6T7S - chains J and L of the 3 polymer chains in the assembly; structure by electron microscopy, 4.50 A resolution (low resolution: residue-level contacts below are approximate; hydrogen-bond / salt-bridge calls are withheld).

# Chain J (and L)
Protein: Efflux pump membrane transporter
Source organism: Pseudomonas aeruginosa
Notes: chain L of this document is another copy of the same molecule, construct and numbering; everything in this record applies to it too
UniProt: A0A069Q9M6 (A0A069Q9M6_PSEAI); numbering as in UniProt (aligned over 1-1046)
Sequence (1052 residues; each row starts with the number of its first residue):
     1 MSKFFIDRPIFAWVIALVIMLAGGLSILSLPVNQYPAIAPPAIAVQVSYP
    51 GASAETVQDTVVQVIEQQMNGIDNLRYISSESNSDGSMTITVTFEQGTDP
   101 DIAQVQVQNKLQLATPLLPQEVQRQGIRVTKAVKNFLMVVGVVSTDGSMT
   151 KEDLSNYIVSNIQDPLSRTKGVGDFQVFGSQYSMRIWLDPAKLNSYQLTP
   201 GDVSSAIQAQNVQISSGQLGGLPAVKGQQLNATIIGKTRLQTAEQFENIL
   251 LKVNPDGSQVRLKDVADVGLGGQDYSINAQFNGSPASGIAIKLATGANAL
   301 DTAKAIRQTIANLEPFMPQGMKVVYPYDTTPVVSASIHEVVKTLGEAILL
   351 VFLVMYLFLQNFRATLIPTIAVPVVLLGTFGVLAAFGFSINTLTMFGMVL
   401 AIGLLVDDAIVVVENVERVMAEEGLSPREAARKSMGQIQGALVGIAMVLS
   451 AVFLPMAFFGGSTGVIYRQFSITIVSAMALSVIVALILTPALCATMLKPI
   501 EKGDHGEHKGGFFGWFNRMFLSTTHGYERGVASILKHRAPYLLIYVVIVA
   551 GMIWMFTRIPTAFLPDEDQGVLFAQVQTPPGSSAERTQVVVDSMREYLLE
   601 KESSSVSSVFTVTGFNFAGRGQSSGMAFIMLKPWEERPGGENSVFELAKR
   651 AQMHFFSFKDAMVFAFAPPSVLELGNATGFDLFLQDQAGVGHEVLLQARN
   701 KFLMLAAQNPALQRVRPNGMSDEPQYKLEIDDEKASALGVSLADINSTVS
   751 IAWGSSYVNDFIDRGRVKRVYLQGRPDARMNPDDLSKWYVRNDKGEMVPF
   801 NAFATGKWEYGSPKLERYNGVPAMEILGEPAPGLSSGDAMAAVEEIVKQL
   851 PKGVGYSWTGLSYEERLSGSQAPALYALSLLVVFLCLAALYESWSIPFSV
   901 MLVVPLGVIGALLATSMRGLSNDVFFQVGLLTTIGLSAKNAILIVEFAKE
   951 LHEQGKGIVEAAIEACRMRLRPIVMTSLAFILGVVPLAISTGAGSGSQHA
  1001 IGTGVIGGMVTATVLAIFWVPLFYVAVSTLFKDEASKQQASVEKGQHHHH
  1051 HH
Unresolved in the structure: 1031-1052
Construct notes: expression tag (1047-1052)
What the authors report for this chain:
  - conformationally variable residues (helix shift): Asp99 to Arg124
  - mutagenesis - D407N: abolished catalytic activity

# Interface between chain J and chain L
Pairs across the interface - 102 pairs, chain J then chain L:
  Pro50(J) - Ser215(L)
  Gly51(J) - Ser215(L)
  Gly51(J) - Ser216(L)
  Gly51(J) - Gly217(L)
  Ala52(J) - Ser215(L)
  Ser53(J) - Thr233(L)
  Ser53(J) - Ile235(L)
  Thr56(J) - Gln213(L)
  Asp59(J) - Gln213(L)
  Asp59(J) - Ile762(L)
  Asp59(J) - Val767(L)
  Thr60(J) - Arg239(L)
  Gln63(J) - Gly765(L)
  Gln63(J) - Arg766(L)
  Gln63(J) - Val767(L)
  Glu66(J) - Arg168(L)
  Gln67(J) - Arg766(L)
  Met69(J) - Arg168(L)
  Asn70(J) - Ser167(L)
  Asn70(J) - Phe175(L)
  Gly71(J) - Ser167(L)
  Leu75(J) - Arg168(L)
  Ile78(J) - Arg168(L)
  Ile102(J) - Asp101(L)
  Val105(J) - Val105(L)
  Gln106(J) - Asp101(L)
  Asn109(J) - Gln104(L)
  Asn109(J) - Val105(L)
  Asn109(J) - Gln108(L)
  Asn109(J) - Val129(L)
  Gln112(J) - Gln108(L)
  Gln112(J) - Gln112(L)
  Leu113(J) - Ile127(L)
  Leu113(J) - Val129(L)
  Pro116(J) - Gln123(L)
  Leu117(J) - Arg124(L)
  Tyr275(J) - Leu222(L)
  Tyr275(J) - Pro223(L)
  Ser276(J) - Leu222(L)
  Gly581(J) - Gln229(L)
  Gly581(J) - Leu230(L)
  Gly581(J) - Asn231(L)
  Ser582(J) - Gln229(L)
  Ser583(J) - Gln228(L)
  Ser583(J) - Gln229(L)
  Ser583(J) - Leu230(L)
  Glu585(J) - Lys226(L)
  Glu585(J) - Gly227(L)
  Glu585(J) - Gln228(L)
  Glu585(J) - Gln229(L)
  Arg586(J) - Gln229(L)
  Gln622(J) - Gln218(L)
  Gln622(J) - Gly220(L)
  Gln622(J) - Asn231(L)
  Ala688(J) - Arg764(L)
  Gly689(J) - Arg764(L)
  Pro724(J) - Ala232(L)
  Gln725(J) - Thr233(L)
  Gln725(J) - Ile235(L)
  Tyr726(J) - Thr233(L)
  Tyr726(J) - Ile234(L)
  Tyr726(J) - Ile235(L)
  Lys727(J) - Ile235(L)
  Leu728(J) - Ile234(L)
  Leu728(J) - Ile235(L)
  Leu728(J) - Gly236(L)
  Ile730(J) - Lys237(L)
  Asp732(J) - Leu250(L)
  Glu733(J) - Arg261(L)
  Ser736(J) - Leu250(L)
  Leu742(J) - Gln210(L)
  Asn746(J) - Ala209(L)
  Asn746(J) - Ile214(L)
  Asn746(J) - Lys237(L)
  Val749(J) - Ile214(L)
  Ser750(J) - Ser215(L)
  Trp753(J) - Ser216(L)
  Trp753(J) - Gly217(L)
  Gly754(J) - Ser216(L)
  Pro776(J) - Pro223(L)
  Arg779(J) - Leu219(L)
  Arg779(J) - Gly221(L)
  Arg779(J) - Pro223(L)
  Met780(J) - Leu219(L)
  Met780(J) - Gly221(L)
  Met780(J) - Ala224(L)
  Met780(J) - Val225(L)
  Asn781(J) - Gln228(L)
  Leu785(J) - Leu219(L)
  Leu785(J) - Ile234(L)
  Trp808(J) - Ala232(L)
  Asn819(J) - Arg168(L)
  Lys852(J) - Pro315(L)
  Gly853(J) - Phe316(L)
  Leu885(J) - Val14(L)
  Ala888(J) - Ile10(L)
  Ala889(J) - Phe11(L)
  Ala889(J) - Val14(L)
  Glu892(J) - Ile10(L)
  Ser893(J) - Ile10(L)
  Trp894(J) - Ile10(L)
  Trp894(J) - Trp13(L)
Interface residues without a listed pair, chain J (73 interface residues in all): Ser2, Tyr49, Gln68, Lys110, Gln687, Val690, Asp777, Pro782, Val854, Gly855
Interface residues without a listed pair, chain L (65 interface residues in all): Met1, Val18, Gln125, Gly126, Arg128, Asn161, Gln163, Asp164, Val172, Val253, Gln259, Asp760

# Summary
Chain J and chain L form an interface of 73 and 65 residues respectively. From the paper: D407N of chain J
abolishes catalytic activity; conformational variability at Asp99(J).
Chain J and chain L are both Efflux pump membrane transporter (Pseudomonas aeruginosa); the structure, MexB
structure solved by cryo-EM in nanodisc in absence of its protein partners, was determined by electron
microscopy, deposited together with 6TA5 and 6TA6.
